Entry 8FP5 (X-ray diffraction, 1.70 A resolution); this record covers chain A.

[Chain A]
Name: Cyclin-dependent kinase 2
From: Homo sapiens
Notes: EC 2.7.11.22
UniProtKB: P24941 (CDK2_HUMAN); numbering as in UniProt (aligned over 1-298)
Sequence (298 residues; each row starts with the number of its first residue):
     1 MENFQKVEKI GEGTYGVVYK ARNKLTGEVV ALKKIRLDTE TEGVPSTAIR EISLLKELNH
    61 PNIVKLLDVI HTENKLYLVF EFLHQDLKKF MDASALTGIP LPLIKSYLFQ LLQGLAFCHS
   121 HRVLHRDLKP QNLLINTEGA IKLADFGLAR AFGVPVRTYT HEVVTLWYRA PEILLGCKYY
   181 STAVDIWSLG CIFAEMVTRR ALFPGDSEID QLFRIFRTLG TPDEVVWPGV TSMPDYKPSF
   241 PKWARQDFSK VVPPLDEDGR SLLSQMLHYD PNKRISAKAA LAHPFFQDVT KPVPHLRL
Not modelled in the structure: 1, 37-45
Ion coordination: Mg2+: N132, D145 (together with ATP)
Small-molecule neighbours: ATP (adenosine-5'-triphosphate): I10, G11, E12, G13, T14, Y15, G16, V18, A31, K33, V64, F80, E81, F82, L83, D86, K89, D127, K129, Q131, N132, L134, D145
UniProt features mapped onto this chain:
  - active site: D127 (Proton acceptor)
  - binding site (ATP): I10 to V18, K33, E81 to L83, D86, K129 to N132, D145
  - binding site (Mg(2+)): N132, D145
  - site (CDK7 binding): K9, K88, K89, L166
  - modified residue: M1 (N-acetylmethionine), K6 (N6-acetyllysine), T14 (Phosphothreonine), Y15 (Phosphotyrosine), Y19 (Phosphotyrosine), T160 (Phosphothreonine)
  - natural variant: P45 (P45L: In a glioblastoma multiforme sample)
  - mutagenesis: K9 (K9F: Reduced phosphorylation by CAK), T14 (T14A: 2-fold increase in activity), Y15 (Y15F: 2-fold increase in activity), K88 to K89 (Reduced phosphorylation by CAK), T160 (T160A: Abolishes activity), L166 (L166R: Reduced phosphorylation by CAK and reduced kinase activity)
Reported in the primary citation:
  - conformationally variable residues (loop rearrangement): D145
  - Mg2+ coordination: D145
  - catalytic residues: K33 (citing earlier work)

[Summary]
Bound to chain A: ATP. N132 and D145 coordinate Mg2+. Curated annotation (UniProt) lists active-site residue
D127, 19 ATP-binding residues, Mg2+-binding residues N132 and D145 and 7 mutagenesis sites. From the paper:
the catalytic residue K33; Mg2+ coordination by D145.
Chain A is Cyclin-dependent kinase 2 (Homo sapiens); the structure, CDK2 liganded with ATP and Mg2+, was
determined by X-ray diffraction (same publication as 8FOW, 8FP0, 7S84 and 7RWF).
